PDB entry 2AGW | X-ray diffraction, 1.45 A resolution | chains H and B of the 4 polymer chains in the assembly

[Chain H]
Name: Aromatic amine dehydrogenase
Organism: Alcaligenes faecalis
Notes: EC 1.4.99.4
Chain sequence (135 residues; numbered 48 to 182; the number before each row is that of its first residue):
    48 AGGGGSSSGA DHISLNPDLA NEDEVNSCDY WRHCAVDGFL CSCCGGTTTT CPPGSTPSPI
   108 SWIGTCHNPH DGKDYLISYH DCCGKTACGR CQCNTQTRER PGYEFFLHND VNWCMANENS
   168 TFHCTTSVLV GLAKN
Not modelled in the structure: 48-60, 180-182
Modified residues: Trp-109 ((S)-2-amino-3-(6,7-dihydro-6-imino-7-oxo-1H-indol-3-yl)propanoic acid; TQQ)
Cystine bridges: Cys-75/Cys-140, Cys-81/Cys-113, Cys-88/Cys-171, Cys-90/Cys-138, Cys-91/Cys-135, Cys-98/Cys-129, Cys-130/Cys-161
Glycans and other covalent adducts: covalent link Trp-109/Trp-160

[Chain B]
Name: Aromatic amine dehydrogenase
Organism: Alcaligenes faecalis
Notes: EC 1.4.99.4
UniProtKB: P84888 (AAUB_ALCFA); residues 73-432 here correspond to UniProt positions 30-389 (UniProt number = residue number - 43)
Chain sequence (361 residues; each row starts with the number of its first residue):
    73 REVLTGGHSV SAPQENRIYV MDSVFMHLTE SRVHVYDYTN GKFLGMVPTA FNGHVQVSND
   133 GKKIYTMTTY HERITRGKRS DVVEVWDADK LTFEKEISLP PKRVQGLNYD GLFRQTTDGK
   193 FIVLQNASPA TSIGIVDVAK GDYVEDVTAA AGCWSVIPQP NRPRSFMTIC GDGGLLTINL
   253 GEDGKVASQS RSKQMFSVKD DPIFIAPALD KDKAHFVSYY GNVYSADFSG DEVKVDGPWS
   313 LLNDEDKAKN WVPGGYNLVG LHRASGRMYV FMHPDGKEGT HKFPAAEIWV MDTKTKQRVA
   373 RIPGRDALSM TIDQQRNLML TLDGGNVNVY DISQPEPKLL RTIEGAAEAS LQVQFHPVGG
   433 T
Cystine bridges: Cys-225/Cys-242

[Interface between chain H and chain B]
Pairs across the interface (50):
  Leu-62(H) / Arg-73(B)  hydrogen bond (backbone-side chain)
  Leu-62(H) / Glu-74(B)
  Asn-63(H) / Arg-73(B)  hydrogen bond
  Arg-79(H) / Glu-74(B)  salt bridge
  Cys-90(H) / Phe-115(B)
  Cys-91(H) / Phe-115(B)
  Gly-92(H) / Phe-115(B)
  Gly-92(H) / Leu-116(B)
  Thr-96(H) / Glu-74(B)
  Thr-96(H) / Val-75(B)
  Thr-96(H) / Leu-76(B)
  Thr-96(H) / Thr-77(B)  hydrogen bond (backbone-backbone)
  Thr-97(H) / Leu-76(B)
  Thr-97(H) / Thr-77(B)
  Thr-97(H) / His-80(B)
  Cys-98(H) / Leu-76(B)
  Cys-98(H) / Thr-77(B)  hydrogen bond (backbone-backbone)
  Cys-98(H) / His-80(B)
  Pro-100(H) / His-80(B)
  Pro-100(H) / Ser-81(B)
  Pro-100(H) / Val-82(B)
  Pro-100(H) / Leu-116(B)
  Pro-100(H) / Lys-162(B)
  Gly-101(H) / Lys-162(B)  hydrogen bond (backbone-backbone)
  Gly-101(H) / Leu-163(B)
  Gly-101(H) / Thr-164(B)
  Pro-104(H) / Leu-76(B)  hydrophobic
  Pro-104(H) / Thr-77(B)
  Pro-104(H) / Gly-78(B)
  His-127(H) / Leu-76(B)
  Asp-128(H) / Leu-76(B)
  Lys-132(H) / Met-118(B)  hydrogen bond (side chain-backbone)
  Lys-132(H) / Leu-163(B)  hydrogen bond (side chain-backbone)
  Thr-133(H) / Glu-102(B)
  Thr-133(H) / Arg-104(B)
  Thr-133(H) / Met-118(B)
  Thr-133(H) / Pro-120(B)
  Ala-134(H) / Arg-104(B)  hydrogen bond (backbone-side chain)
  Arg-137(H) / His-106(B)
  Arg-137(H) / Tyr-108(B)  hydrogen bond
  Arg-137(H) / Phe-115(B)
  Arg-137(H) / Gly-417(B)  hydrogen bond (side chain-backbone)
  Arg-137(H) / Ala-418(B)
  His-170(H) / Met-118(B)
  Thr-173(H) / Leu-76(B)
  Val-175(H) / Glu-74(B)
  Val-175(H) / Leu-76(B)  hydrophobic
  Leu-176(H) / Arg-73(B)
  Leu-176(H) / Glu-74(B)  hydrogen bond (backbone-side chain)
  Val-177(H) / Arg-73(B)  hydrogen bond (backbone-backbone)
Other interface residues (no listed pair), chain H (28 interface residues in all): Pro-64, Ser-102, Cys-129, Cys-135, Ser-174
Other interface residues (no listed pair), chain B (24 interface residues in all): Gly-117, Trp-158

[Summary]
The interface between chain H and chain B involves 28 residues on one side and 24 on the other, with 12
hydrogen bonds and 1 salt bridge. Polar contacts include Arg-79(H)/Glu-74(B), Leu-62(H)/Arg-73(B) and
Asn-63(H)/Arg-73(B).
Here chain H is Aromatic amine dehydrogenase and chain B is Aromatic amine dehydrogenase, both from
Alcaligenes faecalis. Entry 2AGW (Crystal structure of tryptamine-reduced aromatic amine dehydrogenase (AADH)
from Alcaligenes faecalis in complex with tryptamine) was determined by X-ray diffraction together with 2AGL,
2AGX, 2AGY, 2AGZ, 2AH0 and 2AH1 from the same study.
